7U23 - chains E and F of the 4 polymer chains in the assembly; structure by electron microscopy, 4.60 A resolution (low resolution: residue-level contacts below are approximate; hydrogen-bond / salt-bridge calls are withheld).

Chain E (and F):
Molecule: Insulin-like growth factor 1 receptor
Organism: Homo sapiens
Notes: EC 2.7.10.1; chain F of this document is another copy of the same molecule, construct and numbering; everything in this record applies to it too
Reference sequence: P08069 (IGF1R_HUMAN); residues 1-905 here correspond to UniProt positions 31-935 (UniProt number = residue number + 30)
Chain sequence (952 residues; row label = number of the first residue in the row):
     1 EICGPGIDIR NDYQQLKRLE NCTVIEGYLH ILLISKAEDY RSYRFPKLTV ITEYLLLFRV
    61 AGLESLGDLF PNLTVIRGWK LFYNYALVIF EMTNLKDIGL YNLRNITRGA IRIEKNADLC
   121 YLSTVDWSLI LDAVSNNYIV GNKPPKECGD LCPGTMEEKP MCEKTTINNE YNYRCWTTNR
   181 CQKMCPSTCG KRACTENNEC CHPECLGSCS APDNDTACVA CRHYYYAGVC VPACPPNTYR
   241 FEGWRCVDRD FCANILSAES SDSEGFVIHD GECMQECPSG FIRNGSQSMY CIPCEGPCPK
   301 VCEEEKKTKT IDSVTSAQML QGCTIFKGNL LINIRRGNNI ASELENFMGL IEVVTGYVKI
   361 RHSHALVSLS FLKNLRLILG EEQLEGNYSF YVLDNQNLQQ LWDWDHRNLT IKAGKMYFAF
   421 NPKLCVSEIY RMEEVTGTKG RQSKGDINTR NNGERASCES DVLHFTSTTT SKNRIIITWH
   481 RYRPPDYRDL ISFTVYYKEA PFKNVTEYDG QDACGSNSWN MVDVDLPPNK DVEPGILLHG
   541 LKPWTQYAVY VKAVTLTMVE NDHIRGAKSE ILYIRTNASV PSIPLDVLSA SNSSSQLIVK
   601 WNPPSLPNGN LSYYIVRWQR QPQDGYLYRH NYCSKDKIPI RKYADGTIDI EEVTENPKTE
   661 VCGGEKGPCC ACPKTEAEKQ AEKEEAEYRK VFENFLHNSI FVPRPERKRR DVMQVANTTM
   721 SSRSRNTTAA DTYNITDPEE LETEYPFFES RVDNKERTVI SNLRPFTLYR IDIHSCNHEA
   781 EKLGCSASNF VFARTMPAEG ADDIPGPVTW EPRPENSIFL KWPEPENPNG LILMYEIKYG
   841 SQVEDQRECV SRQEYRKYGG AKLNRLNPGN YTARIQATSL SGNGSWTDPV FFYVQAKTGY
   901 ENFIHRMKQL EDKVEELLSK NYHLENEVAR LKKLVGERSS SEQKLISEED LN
Unresolved in the structure: 36-40, 154-161, 190-192, 257-263, 510-517, 625-683, 706-744, 799-952 (chain F: 36-40, 154-161, 190-192, 257-264, 510-517, 625-682, 706-744, 799-952)
Disulfide bonds: C3-C22, C120-C148, C152-C175, C162-C181, C185-C194, C189-C200, C201-C209, C205-C218, C221-C230, C234-C246, C252-C273, C277-C291, C294-C298, C302-C323, C425-C458, C776-C785
Construct notes: expression tag (906-952)
Curated features (UniProtKB/Swiss-Prot):
  - glycosylation (N-linked (GlcNAc...) asparagine): N21, N72, N105, N214, N284, N387, N408, N504, N577, N592, N610, N717, N726, N734, N870, N883

Interface between chain E and chain F:
Pairs across the interface (47):
  R10(E) - I700(F)
  L32(E) - I700(F)
  F82(E) - F695(F)
  F82(E) - L696(F)
  F82(E) - S699(F)
  Y83(E) - V691(F)
  Y83(E) - F692(F)
  Y83(E) - F695(F)
  Y85(E) - F692(F)
  F90(E) - E693(F)
  F90(E) - L696(F)
  R112(E) - F692(F)
  E114(E) - R689(F)
  E114(E) - F692(F)
  Y138(E) - R689(F)
  V140(E) - R689(F)
  R335(E) - E454(F)
  R335(E) - R455(F)
  R336(E) - R455(F)
  R361(E) - E560(F)
  R361(E) - D562(F)
  H364(E) - E454(F)
  H364(E) - R455(F)
  Q396(E) - R450(F)
  Q396(E) - N451(F)
  Q396(E) - E454(F)
  N397(E) - R455(F)
  F420(E) - R450(F)
  R455(E) - F420(F)
  E685(E) - Y138(F)
  R689(E) - E114(F)
  R689(E) - Y138(F)
  R689(E) - V140(F)
  F692(E) - Y83(F)
  F692(E) - Y85(F)
  F692(E) - R112(F)
  E693(E) - F90(F)
  F695(E) - Y83(F)
  L696(E) - F82(F)
  L696(E) - F90(F)
  S699(E) - F82(F)
  I700(E) - R10(F)
  I700(E) - L32(F)
  F701(E) - R10(F)
  F701(E) - L33(F)
  F701(E) - F58(F)
  V702(E) - R10(F)
Other interface residues (no listed pair), chain E (31 interface residues in all): F58, K115, H697
Other interface residues (no listed pair), chain F (34 interface residues in all): L56, K115, K423, G453, A456, E685, Y688

In short:
The interface between chain E and chain F involves 31 residues on one side and 34 on the other.
Both chains are Insulin-like growth factor 1 receptor (Homo sapiens). Entry 7U23 (Single-chain LCDV-1 viral
insulin-like peptide bound to IGF-1R ectodomain, leucine-zippered form) was determined by electron microscopy.
